7C2W - chains B and D of the 4 polymer chains in the assembly; structure by X-ray diffraction, 3.20 A resolution.

[Chain B (and D)]
Protein: Interleukin-1 receptor-associated kinase 4
From: Homo sapiens
Notes: EC 2.7.11.1; chain D of this document is another copy of the same molecule, construct and numbering; everything in this record applies to it too
UniProt: Q9NWZ3 (IRAK4_HUMAN); numbering as in UniProt (aligned over 163-458)
Sequence (296 residues; each row starts with the number of its first residue):
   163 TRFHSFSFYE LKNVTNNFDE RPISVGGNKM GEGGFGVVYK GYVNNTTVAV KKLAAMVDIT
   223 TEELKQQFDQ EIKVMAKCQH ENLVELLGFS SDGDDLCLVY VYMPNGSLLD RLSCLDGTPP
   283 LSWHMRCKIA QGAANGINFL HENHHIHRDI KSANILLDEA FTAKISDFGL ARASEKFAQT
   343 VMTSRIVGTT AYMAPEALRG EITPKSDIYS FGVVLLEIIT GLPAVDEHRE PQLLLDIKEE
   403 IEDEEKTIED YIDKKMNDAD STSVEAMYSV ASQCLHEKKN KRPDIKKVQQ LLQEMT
Modified positions: T345 (O-phosphono-L-allothreonine; YTH); S346 (phosphoserine; SEP)
Residues lining bound ligands: FJ9 (N-(2-morpholin-4-yl-1,3-benzoxazol-6-yl)-6-pyridin-4-yl-pyridine-2-carboxamide): M192, V200, A211, K213, E233, V246, Y262, V263, Y264, M265, P266, N267, G268, R273, D278, L318, S328, D329
Swiss-Prot annotation at these positions:
  - active site: D311 (Proton acceptor)
  - binding site (ATP): M192 to V200, K213, K313 to N316, D329
  - modified residue: T342 (Phosphothreonine), S346 (Phosphoserine)
  - natural variant: G298 (G298D: In IMD67)
  - mutagenesis: K213 (K213A: Loss of kinase activity)
Reported in the primary citation:
  - binding site for FJ9: K213, Y262, Y264
  - catalytic residues: K213 (citing earlier work)
  - binding site for FJ9: M265 (proposed by the authors, not directly observed)

[Chain B / chain D interface]
Pairs across the interface (16; chain B residue first):
  N207(B) - Q452(D)
  N267(B) - E243(D)  hydrogen bond
  P281(B) - A322(D)  hydrophobic
  H286(B) - E247(D)  salt bridge
  H286(B) - L249(D)
  E321(B) - H242(D)
  E321(B) - E243(D)  hydrogen bond (backbone-backbone)
  E321(B) - F301(D)
  A322(B) - Q241(D)
  F323(B) - E243(D)
  N419(B) - N207(D)
  D420(B) - N207(D)
  D420(B) - T208(D)  hydrogen bond (backbone-side chain)
  A421(B) - N207(D)  hydrogen bond (backbone-side chain)
  D422(B) - N206(D)
  D422(B) - N207(D)
Other interface residues (no listed pair), chain B (13 interface residues in all): P266, M287
Other interface residues (no listed pair), chain D (12 interface residues in all): T209

[Summary]
The interface between chain B and chain D involves 13 residues on one side and 12 on the other, with 4
hydrogen bonds and 1 salt bridge. Among the polar pairs are H286(B)-E247(D), N267(B)-E243(D) and
D420(B)-T208(D). From the paper: the catalytic residue K213(B); a binding site for FJ9 at K213(B), Y262(B) and
Y264(B) among others.
Both chains are Interleukin-1 receptor-associated kinase 4 (Homo sapiens). Entry 7C2W (Crystal Structure of
IRAK4 kinase in complex with a small molecule inhibitor) was determined by X-ray diffraction, deposited
together with 7C2V.
